Entry 7W3Z (electron microscopy, 3.00 A resolution); this record covers chains B and H of the 6 polymer chains in the assembly.

== Chain B ==
Molecule: Guanine nucleotide-binding protein G(q) subunit alpha
From: Homo sapiens
UniProtKB: P50148 (GNAQ_HUMAN); residues 36-359 here = UniProt positions 36-359
Amino-acid sequence (353 residues; numbered 7 to 359; the number before each row is that of its first residue):
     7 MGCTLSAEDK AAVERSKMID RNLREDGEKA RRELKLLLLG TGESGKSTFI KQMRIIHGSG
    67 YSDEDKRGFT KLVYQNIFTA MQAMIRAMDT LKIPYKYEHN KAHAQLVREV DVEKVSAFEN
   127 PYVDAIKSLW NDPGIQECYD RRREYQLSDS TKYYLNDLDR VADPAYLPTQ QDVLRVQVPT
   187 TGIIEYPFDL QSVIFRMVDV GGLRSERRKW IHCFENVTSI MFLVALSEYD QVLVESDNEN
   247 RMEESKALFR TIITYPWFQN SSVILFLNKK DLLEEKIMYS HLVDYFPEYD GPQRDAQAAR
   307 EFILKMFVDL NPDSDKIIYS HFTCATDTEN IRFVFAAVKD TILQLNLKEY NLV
Unresolved in the structure: 7
Construct notes: initiating methionine (7); expression tag (8-35); engineered mutation Gln183 (Arg in P50148), Leu209 (Gln in P50148)
Reported in the primary citation:
  - mutagenesis - R183Q: decreased signaling

== Chain H ==
Molecule: ScFv16
From: Homo sapiens
Notes: antibody fragment or engineered binder
Amino-acid sequence (303 residues; row label = number of the first residue in the row; numbers below 1 keep their minus sign (Met-37 is residue -37)):
   -37 MLLVNQSHQG FNKEHTSKMV SAIVLYVLLA AAAHSAFADV QLVESGGGLV QPGGSRKLSC
    23 SASGFAFSSF GMHWVRQAPE KGLEWVAYIS SGSGTIYYAD TVKGRFTISR DDPKNTLFLQ
    83 MTSLRSEDTA MYYCVRSIYY YGSSPFDFWG QGTTLTVSSG GGGSGGGGSG GGGSDIVMTQ
   143 ATSSVPVTPG ESVSISCRSS KSLLHSNGNT YLYWFLQRPG QSPQLLIYRM SNLASGVPDR
   203 FSGSGSGTAF TLTISRLEAE DVGVYYCMQH LEYPLTFGAG TKLELKENLY FQGHHHHHHH
   263 HHH
Unresolved in the structure: -37 to 0, 122-133, 249-265
Cystine bridges: Cys22-Cys96, Cys159-Cys229

== Chain B / chain H interface ==
Contacting residue pairs (25):
  Thr10(B) - His167(H)
  Leu11(B) - His167(H)
  Ser12(B) - His167(H)
  Ser12(B) - Tyr173(H)  hydrogen bond
  Ala13(B) - His232(H)
  Ala13(B) - Leu233(H)
  Ala13(B) - Tyr235(H)  hydrophobic
  Glu14(B) - Tyr101(H)
  Glu14(B) - Tyr173(H)
  Glu14(B) - Tyr175(H)  hydrogen bond
  Glu14(B) - Arg191(H)  salt bridge
  Glu14(B) - His232(H)  salt bridge
  Asp15(B) - Asn169(H)  hydrogen bond
  Asp15(B) - Tyr173(H)
  Ala17(B) - Tyr101(H)  hydrophobic
  Ala18(B) - Tyr101(H)
  Glu20(B) - Ser52(H)  hydrogen bond
  Glu20(B) - Ser53(H)
  Glu20(B) - Gly56(H)
  Glu20(B) - Thr57(H)  hydrogen bond
  Arg21(B) - Ile100(H)
  Arg21(B) - Tyr101(H)
  Arg21(B) - Tyr102(H)
  Met24(B) - Ser53(H)
  Met24(B) - Gly54(H)
Other interface residues (no listed pair), chain H (18 interface residues in all): Ser31, Pro107

== Summary ==
Chain B and chain H form an interface of 11 and 18 residues respectively; the contacts include 5 hydrogen
bonds and 2 salt bridges. Polar contacts include Glu14(B)-Arg191(H), Glu14(B)-His232(H) and
Ser12(B)-Tyr173(H). The paper reports that R183Q of chain B reduces signaling.
Chain B is Guanine nucleotide-binding protein G(q) subunit alpha and chain H is ScFv16, both from Homo
sapiens; the structure, Cryo-EM Structure of Human Gastrin Releasing Peptide Receptor in complex with the
agonist Gastrin Releasing Peptide ..., was determined by electron microscopy (same publication as 7W40 and
7W41).
